PDB entry 1QN3 | X-ray diffraction, 1.95 A resolution | chains A and C of the 3 polymer chains in the assembly

== Chain A ==
Name: Transcription initiation factor tfiid-1
Source organism: Arabidopsis thaliana
Reference sequence: P28147 (TF21_ARATH); numbering as in UniProt (aligned over 1-200)
Chain sequence (200 residues; each row starts with the number of its first residue):
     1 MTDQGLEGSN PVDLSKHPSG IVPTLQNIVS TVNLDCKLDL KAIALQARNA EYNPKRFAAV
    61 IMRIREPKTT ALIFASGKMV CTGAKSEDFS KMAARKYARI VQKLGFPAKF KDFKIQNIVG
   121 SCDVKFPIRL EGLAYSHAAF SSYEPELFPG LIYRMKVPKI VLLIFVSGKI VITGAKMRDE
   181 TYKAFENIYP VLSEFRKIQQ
Not modelled in the structure: 1-15, 199-200
Curated features (UniProtKB/Swiss-Prot):
  - modified residue: Thr2 (N-acetylthreonine)
What the authors report for this chain:
  - binding site for the 14-nt DNA strand (chain C): Phe57, Phe74
  - specificity-determining residues: Leu72
  - binding site for the 14-nt DNA strand: Phe57
  - specificity-determining residues: Val29, Val119, Leu163 (proposed by the authors, not directly observed)

== Chain C ==
Molecule: 14-nt DNA strand
Sequence (14 nucleotides; row label = number of the first residue in the row):
   201 GCTATAAACG GGCA

== How chain A and chain C interact ==
Contacting residue pairs - 31 pairs, chain A then chain C:
  Val29(A) - DA207(C)  base contact
  Val29(A) - DA208(C)  base contact
  Thr31(A) - DA208(C)  sugar contact
  Phe57(A) - DC209(C)  base contact
  Ala58(A) - DG211(C)  sugar contact
  Leu72(A) - DC209(C)  base contact
  Phe74(A) - DC209(C)  sugar contact
  Phe74(A) - DG210(C)  sugar contact
  Ser76(A) - DG210(C)  hydrogen bond to the phosphate
  Lys78(A) - DC209(C)  phosphate contact
  Lys78(A) - DG210(C)  phosphate contact
  Val80(A) - DA208(C)  base contact
  Val80(A) - DC209(C)  sugar contact
  Gln116(A) - DA207(C)  sugar contact
  Gln116(A) - DA208(C)  sugar contact
  Asn117(A) - DA206(C)  hydrogen bond to the base
  Asn117(A) - DA207(C)  hydrogen bond to the base
  Val119(A) - DA206(C)  base contact
  Leu147(A) - DT203(C)  phosphate contact
  Leu147(A) - DA204(C)  sugar contact
  Phe148(A) - DT203(C)  base contact
  Phe148(A) - DA204(C)  base contact
  Ile152(A) - DT205(C)  sugar contact
  Arg154(A) - DT205(C)  salt bridge to the phosphate
  Arg154(A) - DA206(C)  salt bridge to the phosphate
  Val161(A) - DA206(C)  sugar contact
  Leu163(A) - DA204(C)  base contact
  Leu163(A) - DT205(C)  sugar contact
  Thr173(A) - DT205(C)  base contact
  Thr173(A) - DA206(C)  hydrogen bond to the base
  Lys176(A) - DA207(C)  phosphate contact
Other interface residues (no listed pair), chain A (22 interface residues in all): Lys159, Gly174

== Overview ==
22 residues of chain A face 9 of chain C across their interface, with 4 hydrogen bonds and 2 salt bridges.
Among the polar pairs are Asn117(A)-DA206(C), Asn117(A)-DA207(C) and Thr173(A)-DA206(C). From the paper: a
binding site for the 14-nt DNA strand (chain C) at Phe57(A) and Phe74(A); a binding site for the 14-nt DNA
strand at Phe57(A).
Chain A is Transcription initiation factor tfiid-1 (Arabidopsis thaliana) and chain C is a 14-nt DNA strand;
the structure, Crystal structure of the C(-25) Adenovirus major late promoter TATA box variant bound to
wild-type TBP ..., was determined by X-ray diffraction, deposited together with 1QN4, 1QN5, 1QN6, 1QN7, 1QN8,
1QN9 and 4 further entries.
